9DMK - chains F and G of the 7 polymer chains in the assembly; structure by electron microscopy, 2.46 A resolution.

# Chain F
Name: Fab1b heavy chain
Source organism: Homo sapiens
Chain sequence (264 residues; row label = number of the first residue in the row):
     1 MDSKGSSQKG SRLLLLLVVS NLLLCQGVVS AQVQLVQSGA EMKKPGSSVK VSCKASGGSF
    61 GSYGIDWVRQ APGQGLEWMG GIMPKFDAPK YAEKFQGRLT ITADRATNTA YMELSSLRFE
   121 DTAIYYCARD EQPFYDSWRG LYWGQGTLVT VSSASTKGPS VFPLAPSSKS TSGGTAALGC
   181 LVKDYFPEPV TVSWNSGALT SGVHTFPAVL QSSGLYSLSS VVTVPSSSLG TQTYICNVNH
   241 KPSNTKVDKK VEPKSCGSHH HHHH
Not modelled in the structure: 1-31, 168-173, 254-264
Disulfide bonds: Cys53-Cys127, Cys180-Cys236

# Chain G
Name: Fab1b light chain
Source organism: Homo sapiens
Chain sequence (238 residues; row label = number of the first residue in the row):
     1 MGWSCIILFL VATATGVHGD IVMTQSPLSL PVTPGEPASI SCRSNQSLLH TKGYKYLNWY
    61 LQRPGQSPQV LIYFASNRAP GVPDRFSGSG SGTDFTLKIS RVEAEDVGVY YCMQGLQIPF
   121 TFGPGTKVDI KRTVAAPSVF IFPPSDEQLK SGTASVVCLL NNFYPREAKV QWKVDNALQS
   181 GNSQESVTEQ DSKDSTYSLS STLTLSKADY EKHKVYACEV THQGLSSPVT KSFNRGEC
Not modelled in the structure: 1-19, 236-238
Disulfide bonds: Cys42-Cys112, Cys158-Cys218
Covalently attached groups: N-acetylglucosamine (NAG) linked to Asn45

# How chain F and chain G interact
Residue-residue contacts (64):
  Gln70(F) - Gln62(G)  hydrogen bond
  Gln70(F) - Tyr111(G)
  Gly75(F) - Tyr111(G)
  Leu76(F) - Gln62(G)
  Leu76(F) - Tyr111(G)
  Leu76(F) - Phe122(G)
  Trp78(F) - Pro119(G)  hydrophobic
  Trp78(F) - Phe120(G)
  Trp78(F) - Phe122(G)
  Met83(F) - Phe120(G)  hydrophobic
  Phe86(F) - Ile118(G)  hydrophobic
  Lys90(F) - Ile118(G)
  Tyr126(F) - Gln62(G)  hydrogen bond
  Tyr126(F) - Ser67(G)
  Tyr126(F) - Pro68(G)
  Phe134(F) - Tyr73(G)  hydrophobic
  Phe134(F) - Phe74(G)  hydrophobic
  Asp136(F) - His50(G)  salt bridge
  Asp136(F) - Tyr56(G)  hydrogen bond
  Asp136(F) - Gly115(G)
  Ser137(F) - Tyr56(G)
  Ser137(F) - Gly115(G)  hydrogen bond (side chain-backbone)
  Trp138(F) - Asn58(G)  hydrogen bond (backbone-side chain)
  Trp138(F) - Tyr60(G)
  Trp138(F) - Met113(G)  hydrogen bond
  Trp138(F) - Phe120(G)
  Trp138(F) - Phe122(G)  hydrophobic
  Arg139(F) - Tyr60(G)  hydrogen bond (backbone-side chain)
  Arg139(F) - Tyr73(G)
  Arg139(F) - Pro80(G)
  Gly140(F) - Val70(G)
  Leu141(F) - Val70(G)  hydrophobic
  Leu141(F) - Ala79(G)  hydrophobic
  Leu141(F) - Pro80(G)
  Trp143(F) - Tyr60(G)  hydrophobic
  Trp143(F) - Pro68(G)  hydrogen bond (side chain-backbone)
  Gly144(F) - Ser67(G)  hydrogen bond (backbone-side chain)
  Gln145(F) - Ser67(G)
  Phe162(F) - Gln148(G)
  Leu164(F) - Phe142(G)
  Leu164(F) - Val157(G)  hydrophobic
  Ala165(F) - Phe142(G)
  Ser167(F) - Ile141(G)
  Thr175(F) - Phe140(G)
  Ala177(F) - Phe140(G)  hydrophobic
  Ala177(F) - Phe142(G)
  Leu178(F) - Phe142(G)  hydrophobic
  Lys183(F) - Ser155(G)
  His204(F) - Ser198(G)
  Phe206(F) - Ser186(G)
  Phe206(F) - Thr188(G)
  Phe206(F) - Ser198(G)
  Phe206(F) - Leu199(G)
  Phe206(F) - Ser200(G)
  Pro207(F) - Ser186(G)  hydrogen bond (backbone-side chain)
  Pro207(F) - Val187(G)
  Val209(F) - Gln184(G)
  Val209(F) - Glu185(G)
  Val209(F) - Ser186(G)
  Leu210(F) - Gln184(G)  hydrogen bond (backbone-side chain)
  Gln211(F) - Gln184(G)
  Ser219(F) - Ser200(G)
  Val221(F) - Leu159(G)  hydrophobic
  Thr223(F) - Asn161(G)  hydrogen bond
Interface residues without a listed pair, chain F (44 interface residues in all): Val68, Gln74, Glu77, Tyr91, Ala92, Gly146, Pro166, Gly179, Leu181
Interface residues without a listed pair, chain G (41 interface residues in all): Gln66, Gln69, Pro143, Ser151, Thr153, Asn162

# Overview
Chain F and chain G form an interface of 44 and 41 residues respectively; the contacts include 12 hydrogen
bonds and 1 salt bridge. Polar contacts include Asp136(F)-His50(G), Gln70(F)-Gln62(G) and Tyr126(F)-Gln62(G).
Covalently linked N-acetylglucosamine: at Asn45(G).
Chain F is Fab1b heavy chain and chain G is Fab1b light chain, both from Homo sapiens; the structure, Human
muscle nAChR with one fab1b-bound, was determined by electron microscopy (same publication as 9DMG, 9DMH,
9DMJ, 9DML, 9DMQ, 9DMS and 9DMT).
